PDB entry 4I77 | X-ray diffraction, 1.90 A resolution | chains H and L of the 3 polymer chains in the assembly

Chain H:
Protein: Lebrikizumab heavy chain
Organism: Homo sapiens
Notes: fragment: Fab
Sequence (219 residues; numbered 1 to 214 plus 5 insertion-coded residues; the number before each row is that of its first residue; a row labelled like 82A-82C holds insertion residues (82A, then the next letters in order)):
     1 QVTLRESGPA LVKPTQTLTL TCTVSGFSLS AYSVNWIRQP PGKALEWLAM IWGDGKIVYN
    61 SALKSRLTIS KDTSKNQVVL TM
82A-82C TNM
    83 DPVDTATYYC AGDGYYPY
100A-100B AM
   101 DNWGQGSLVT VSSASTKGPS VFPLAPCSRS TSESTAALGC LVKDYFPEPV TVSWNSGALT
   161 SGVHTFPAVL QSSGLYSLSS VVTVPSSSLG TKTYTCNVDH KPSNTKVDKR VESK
Disulfide bonds: Cys-22/Cys-92, Cys-140/Cys-196

Chain L:
Protein: Lebrikizumab light chain
Organism: Homo sapiens
Notes: fragment: Fab
Sequence (218 residues; row label = number of the first residue in the row; a row labelled like 27A-27D holds insertion residues (27A, then the next letters in order)):
     1 DIVMTQSPDS LSVSLGERAT INCRASK
27A-27D SVDS
    28 YGNSFMHWYQ QKPGQPPKLL IYLASNLESG VPDRFSGSGS GTDFTLTISS LQAEDVAVYY
    88 CQQNNEDPRT FGGGTKVEIK RTVAAPSVFI FPPSDEQLKS GTASVVCLLN NFYPREAKVQ
   148 WKVDNALQSG NSQESVTEQD SKDSTYSLSS TLTLSKADYE KHKVYACEVT HQGLSSPVTK
   208 SFNRGEC
Disulfide bonds: Cys-23/Cys-88, Cys-134/Cys-194

Chain H / chain L interface:
Residue-residue contacts - 86 pairs, chain H then chain L:
  Asn-35(H) / Arg-96(L)  hydrogen bond
  Ile-37(H) / Phe-98(L)  hydrophobic
  Gln-39(H) / Gln-38(L)  hydrogen bond
  Gln-39(H) / Tyr-87(L)  hydrogen bond
  Lys-43(H) / Tyr-87(L)
  Ala-44(H) / Tyr-87(L)
  Ala-44(H) / Gly-100(L)
  Leu-45(H) / Pro-44(L)  hydrophobic
  Leu-45(H) / Tyr-87(L)  hydrophobic
  Leu-45(H) / Phe-98(L)
  Trp-47(H) / Pro-95(L)  hydrophobic
  Trp-47(H) / Arg-96(L)
  Trp-47(H) / Phe-98(L)
  Met-50(H) / Arg-96(L)  hydrogen bond
  Lys-56(H) / Asp-94(L)  salt bridge
  Val-58(H) / Asp-94(L)
  Tyr-59(H) / Pro-95(L)
  Ser-61(H) / Asp-1(L)  hydrogen bond
  Tyr-91(H) / Gln-38(L)  hydrogen bond
  Tyr-91(H) / Gln-42(L)
  Tyr-91(H) / Pro-43(L)  hydrophobic
  Asp-95(H) / Arg-96(L)  salt bridge
  Tyr-98(H) / Phe-32(L)
  Pro-99(H) / His-34(L)
  Pro-99(H) / Tyr-49(L)
  Pro-99(H) / Asn-91(L)  hydrogen bond (backbone-side chain)
  Tyr-100(H) / Asn-91(L)
  Tyr-100(H) / Arg-96(L)
  Ala-100A(H) / His-34(L)
  Ala-100A(H) / Tyr-36(L)
  Ala-100A(H) / Leu-46(L)  hydrophobic
  Met-100B(H) / Tyr-36(L)  hydrogen bond (backbone-side chain)
  Met-100B(H) / Leu-46(L)
  Met-100B(H) / Gln-89(L)
  Met-100B(H) / Arg-96(L)
  Met-100B(H) / Phe-98(L)  hydrophobic
  Asp-101(H) / Leu-46(L)
  Asp-101(H) / Glu-55(L)
  Trp-103(H) / Tyr-36(L)
  Trp-103(H) / Pro-43(L)  hydrophobic
  Trp-103(H) / Pro-44(L)
  Trp-103(H) / Phe-98(L)  hydrophobic
  Gly-104(H) / Pro-43(L)
  Gln-105(H) / Pro-43(L)
  Val-121(H) / Glu-123(L)
  Phe-122(H) / Ser-121(L)
  Phe-122(H) / Glu-123(L)
  Phe-122(H) / Gln-124(L)
  Pro-123(H) / Ser-121(L)
  Pro-123(H) / Glu-123(L)
  Leu-124(H) / Phe-118(L)
  Leu-124(H) / Val-133(L)  hydrophobic
  Ala-125(H) / Phe-118(L)
  Ala-125(H) / Pro-119(L)
  Pro-126(H) / Ile-117(L)
  Pro-126(H) / Phe-118(L)
  Cys-127(H) / Pro-119(L)
  Cys-127(H) / Phe-209(L)  hydrophobic
  Cys-127(H) / Glu-213(L)
  Thr-135(H) / Phe-116(L)
  Ala-137(H) / Phe-116(L)  hydrophobic
  Ala-137(H) / Phe-118(L)
  Ala-137(H) / Leu-135(L)  hydrophobic
  Leu-141(H) / Ser-131(L)
  Lys-143(H) / Gln-124(L)
  Lys-143(H) / Ser-131(L)
  His-164(H) / Asn-137(L)
  His-164(H) / Asn-138(L)  hydrogen bond
  His-164(H) / Ser-174(L)  hydrogen bond
  Phe-166(H) / Leu-135(L)  hydrophobic
  Phe-166(H) / Ser-162(L)
  Phe-166(H) / Thr-164(L)
  Phe-166(H) / Ser-174(L)
  Phe-166(H) / Leu-175(L)
  Phe-166(H) / Ser-176(L)
  Pro-167(H) / Ser-162(L)  hydrogen bond (backbone-side chain)
  Pro-167(H) / Val-163(L)
  Val-169(H) / Gln-160(L)
  Val-169(H) / Glu-161(L)
  Val-169(H) / Ser-162(L)
  Leu-170(H) / Gln-160(L)
  Gln-171(H) / Gln-160(L)
  Val-181(H) / Leu-135(L)  hydrophobic
  Thr-183(H) / Asn-137(L)
  Lys-209(H) / Glu-123(L)  salt bridge
  Lys-214(H) / Pro-119(L)
Other interface residues (no listed pair), chain H (50 interface residues in all): Trp-52, Asn-60, Glu-133, Ala-136, Leu-138, Ser-179
Other interface residues (no listed pair), chain L (46 interface residues in all): Leu-50, Gly-99, Thr-129, Asp-167, Cys-214

Summary:
Chain H and chain L form an interface of 50 and 46 residues respectively, with 11 hydrogen bonds and 3 salt
bridges. Polar pairs include Lys-56(H)/Asp-94(L), Asp-95(H)/Arg-96(L) and Lys-209(H)/Glu-123(L).
Here chain H is Lebrikizumab heavy chain and chain L is Lebrikizumab light chain, both from Homo sapiens.
Entry 4I77 (Lebrikizumab Fab bound to IL-13) was determined by X-ray diffraction.
